PDB entry 5WTB | X-ray diffraction, 3.30 A resolution | chains D and H

== Chain D ==
Molecule: Serine-aspartate repeat-containing protein E
Organism: Staphylococcus aureus (strain Mu50 / ATCC 700699)
Notes: fragment: ligand binding A-domain
UniProt: Q932F7 (SDRE_STAAM); numbering as in UniProt (aligned over 270-599)
Chain sequence (338 residues; row label = number of the first residue in the row):
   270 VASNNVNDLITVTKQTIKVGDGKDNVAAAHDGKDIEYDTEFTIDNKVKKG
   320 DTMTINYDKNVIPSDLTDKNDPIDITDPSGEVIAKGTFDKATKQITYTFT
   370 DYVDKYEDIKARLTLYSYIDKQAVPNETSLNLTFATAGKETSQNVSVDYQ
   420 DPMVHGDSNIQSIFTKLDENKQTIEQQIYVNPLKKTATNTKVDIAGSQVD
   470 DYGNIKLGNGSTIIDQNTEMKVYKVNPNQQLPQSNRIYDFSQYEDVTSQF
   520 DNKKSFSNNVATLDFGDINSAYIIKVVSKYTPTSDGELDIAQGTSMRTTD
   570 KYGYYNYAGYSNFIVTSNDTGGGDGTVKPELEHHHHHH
Unresolved in the structure: 270-272, 290-292, 467-476, 599-607
Construct notes: engineered mutation Met-489 (Ile in Q932F7); expression tag (600-607)

== Chain H ==
Molecule: Peptide from Complement factor H
UniProt: P08603 (CFAH_HUMAN); residues 1206-1226 here = UniProt positions 1206-1226
Chain sequence (21 residues; numbered 1206 to 1226; the number before each row is that of its first residue):
  1206 RLSSRSHTLRTTCWDGKLEYP
Unresolved in the structure: 1223-1226
Curated features (UniProtKB/Swiss-Prot):
  - natural variant: Arg-1210 (R1210C: In CFHD and ARMD4), Arg-1215 (R1215G: In AHUS1; R1215Q: In CFHD), Pro-1226 (P1226S: In AHUS1)

== Chain D / chain H interface ==
Pairs across the interface (58):
  His-299(D) with Arg-1210(H); Ser-1211(H), hydrogen bond (backbone-side chain)
  Asp-300(D) with Arg-1210(H), hydrogen bond (backbone-side chain)
  Gly-301(D) with Ser-1209(H), hydrogen bond (backbone-backbone)
  Pro-332(D) with Arg-1206(H), hydrogen bond (backbone-backbone)
  Ser-333(D) with Arg-1206(H); Leu-1207(H)
  Asp-334(D) with Leu-1207(H), hydrogen bond (backbone-backbone); Ser-1208(H), hydrogen bond; Ser-1209(H)
  Leu-335(D) with Leu-1207(H), hydrogen bond (backbone-backbone); Ser-1208(H); Ser-1209(H)
  Thr-336(D) with Leu-1207(H)
  Asn-339(D) with Arg-1206(H)
  Asp-340(D) with Arg-1206(H), hydrogen bond (backbone-side chain)
  Tyr-387(D) with Leu-1207(H); Ser-1208(H)
  Gln-419(D) with Ser-1211(H), hydrogen bond
  Met-422(D) with Thr-1213(H)
  Val-423(D) with Arg-1215(H)
  His-424(D) with Arg-1215(H); Thr-1216(H); Thr-1217(H), hydrogen bond
  Ser-431(D) with Ser-1211(H)
  Ile-432(D) with Ser-1209(H)
  Phe-433(D) with Ser-1209(H), hydrogen bond (backbone-side chain)
  Leu-436(D) with Leu-1207(H), hydrophobic
  Leu-557(D) with Leu-1207(H), hydrophobic
  Tyr-574(D) with Thr-1217(H); Cys-1218(H), hydrogen bond (backbone-backbone)
  Asn-575(D) with Thr-1217(H)
  Tyr-576(D) with Arg-1215(H); Thr-1216(H), hydrogen bond (backbone-backbone); Cys-1218(H), hydrophobic
  Ala-577(D) with Leu-1214(H)
  Gly-578(D) with Thr-1213(H); Leu-1214(H), hydrogen bond (backbone-backbone)
  Tyr-579(D) with Ser-1211(H); His-1212(H); Thr-1213(H)
  Ser-580(D) with Ser-1211(H); His-1212(H), hydrogen bond (backbone-backbone)
  Asn-581(D) with Arg-1210(H), hydrogen bond (side chain-backbone); Ser-1211(H)
  Phe-582(D) with Ser-1209(H); Arg-1210(H), hydrogen bond (backbone-backbone); His-1212(H)
  Ile-583(D) with Leu-1207(H), hydrophobic; Ser-1208(H)
  Val-584(D) with Leu-1207(H); Ser-1208(H), hydrogen bond (backbone-backbone); Ser-1209(H)
  Thr-585(D) with Arg-1206(H); Leu-1207(H)
  Ser-586(D) with Arg-1206(H), hydrogen bond (backbone-backbone)
  Asn-587(D) with Arg-1206(H)
  Asp-588(D) with Arg-1206(H), salt bridge
Interface residues without a listed pair, chain D (39 interface residues in all): Ala-298, Lys-338, Glu-438, Tyr-573
Interface residues without a listed pair, chain H (14 interface residues in all): Trp-1219
Interface features reported in the paper:
  - hot spots on chain D (mutagenesis) - D334A, L335A, Q419A: decreased binding to Peptide from Complement factor H (chain H)
  - hot spots on chain D (mutagenesis) - D588A: abolished binding to Peptide from Complement factor H (chain H)
  - hot spots on chain H (mutagenesis) - R1206A, S1208A: abolished binding to Serine-aspartate repeat-containing protein E (chain D)
  - hot spots on chain H (mutagenesis) - L1207A, S1209A, S1211A: decreased binding to Serine-aspartate repeat-containing protein E (chain D)

== In short ==
39 residues of chain D face 14 of chain H across their interface; the contacts include 19 hydrogen bonds and 1
salt bridge. Among the polar pairs are Asp-588(D)/Arg-1206(H), His-299(D)/Ser-1211(H) and
Asp-300(D)/Arg-1210(H). The paper reports that D334A, L335A and Q419A of chain D reduce binding to Peptide
from Complement factor H (chain H); L1207A, S1209A and S1211A of chain H reduce binding to Serine-aspartate
repeat-containing protein E (chain D); 9 substitutions were tested in all.
Chain D is Serine-aspartate repeat-containing protein E (Staphylococcus aureus (strain Mu50 / ATCC 700699))
and chain H is Peptide from Complement factor H; the structure, Complex Structure of Staphylococcus aureus
SdrE with human complement factor H, was determined by X-ray diffraction (same publication as 5WTA).
